PDB entry 9ECO | electron microscopy, 2.83 A resolution | chains D and E of the 9 polymer chains in the assembly

== Chain D (and E) ==
Molecule: Replicative DNA helicase
Source organism: Escherichia coli K-12
Notes: EC 3.6.4.12; chain E of this document is another copy of the same molecule, construct and numbering; everything in this record applies to it too
Reference sequence: P0ACB0 (DNAB_ECOLI); residues 1-471 here = UniProt positions 1-471
Chain sequence (471 residues; numbered 1 to 471; the number before each row is that of its first residue):
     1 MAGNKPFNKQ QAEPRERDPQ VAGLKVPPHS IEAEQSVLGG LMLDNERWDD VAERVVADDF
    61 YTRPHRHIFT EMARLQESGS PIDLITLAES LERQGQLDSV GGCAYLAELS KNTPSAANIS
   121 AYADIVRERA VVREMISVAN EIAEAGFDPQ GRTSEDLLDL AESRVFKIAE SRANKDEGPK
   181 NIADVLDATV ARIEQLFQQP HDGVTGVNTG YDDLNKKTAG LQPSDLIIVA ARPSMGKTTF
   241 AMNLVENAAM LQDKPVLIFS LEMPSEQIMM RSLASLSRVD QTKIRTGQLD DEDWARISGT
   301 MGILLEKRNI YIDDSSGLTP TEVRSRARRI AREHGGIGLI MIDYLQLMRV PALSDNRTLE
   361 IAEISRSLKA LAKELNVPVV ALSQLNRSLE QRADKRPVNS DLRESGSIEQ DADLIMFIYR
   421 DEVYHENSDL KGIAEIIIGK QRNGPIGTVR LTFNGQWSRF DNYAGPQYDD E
Disordered / not traced: 1-23
Construct notes: engineered mutation Cys103 (Phe in P0ACB0)
Curated features (UniProtKB/Swiss-Prot):
  - binding site (ATP): Ser234, Lys237, Thr238, Arg442
  - mutagenesis: Pro81 (P81H: About 100-fold increased survival following 3000 Gy ionizing radiation), Ala130 (A130V: In dnaB8, dnaB43, dnaB454; temperature sensitive, no DNA replication at 42 degrees Celsius in vivo, in vitro decreased helicase activity at 30, at 42 degrees Celius almost no helicase, no ...), Met242 (M242I: In dnaB70; temperature sensitive, no DNA replication at 42 degrees Celsius in vivo, in vitro 25% helicase activity at 30, further decreased helicase at 42 degrees Celius, low ATPase activity ...), Gly299 (G299D: In dnaB252; temperature sensitive, no DNA replication at 42 degrees Celsius in vivo, in vitro no change in pRNA synthesis, 5'-3' helicase activity or ATPase at either temperature)
Ion coordination: Mg2+: Thr238 (together with ADP)
Small-molecule neighbours:
  - ADP (adenosine-5'-diphosphate), molecule 1: Arg232, Pro233, Ser234, Met235, Gly236, Lys237, Thr238, Thr239, Arg271, Asp280, Gln281, Thr282, Arg420, Phe453, Gly455, Gln456
  - ADP, molecule 2: Gln441, Arg442, Asn443, Gly444, Pro445, Ile446
  - tetrafluoroaluminate (ALF), molecule 1: Pro233, Ser234, Lys237, Thr238, Glu262, Gln384
  - tetrafluoroaluminate (ALF), molecule 2: Gln410, Lys440, Arg442

== How chain D and chain E interact ==
Residue-residue contacts - 83 pairs, chain D then chain E:
  Lys25(D) - Phe147(E)
  Met135(D) - Ser154(E)
  Met135(D) - Leu157(E)  hydrophobic
  Met135(D) - Leu158(E)  hydrophobic
  Ile136(D) - Gly146(E)
  Ala139(D) - Ile142(E)  hydrophobic
  Ala139(D) - Ala143(E)  hydrophobic
  Ala143(D) - Ala139(E)  hydrophobic
  Gly146(D) - Met135(E)
  Phe147(D) - Lys25(E)
  Phe147(D) - Val26(E)
  Ser154(D) - Glu128(E)
  Ser154(D) - Arg172(E)  hydrogen bond
  Leu157(D) - Met135(E)  hydrophobic
  Leu158(D) - Val165(E)
  Leu158(D) - Ile168(E)  hydrophobic
  Leu158(D) - Ala169(E)
  Ala161(D) - Val165(E)  hydrophobic
  Glu162(D) - Val165(E)
  Val165(D) - Leu158(E)
  Val165(D) - Ala161(E)  hydrophobic
  Val165(D) - Glu162(E)
  Ile168(D) - Leu158(E)  hydrophobic
  Ala169(D) - Arg329(E)
  Arg172(D) - Glu155(E)  salt bridge
  Asp176(D) - Glu155(E)
  Asp176(D) - Ser315(E)
  Glu177(D) - Asp313(E)
  Glu177(D) - Asp314(E)
  Glu177(D) - Ser315(E)  hydrogen bond (backbone-side chain)
  Glu177(D) - Arg326(E)
  Gly178(D) - Asp313(E)
  Pro179(D) - Ile312(E)
  Pro179(D) - Asp313(E)
  Lys180(D) - Tyr311(E)
  Lys180(D) - Ile312(E)  hydrogen bond (backbone-backbone)
  Asn181(D) - Ile310(E)
  Ile182(D) - Ile310(E)  hydrogen bond (backbone-backbone)
  Ala183(D) - Leu305(E)  hydrophobic
  Ala183(D) - Arg308(E)
  Val185(D) - Ser265(E)
  Val185(D) - Met269(E)  hydrophobic
  Leu186(D) - Met269(E)  hydrophobic
  Leu186(D) - Met301(E)  hydrophobic
  Leu186(D) - Leu304(E)  hydrophobic
  Leu186(D) - Leu305(E)  hydrophobic
  Thr189(D) - Met269(E)
  Thr189(D) - Met270(E)
  Val190(D) - Met301(E)  hydrophobic
  Arg192(D) - Glu266(E)
  Ile193(D) - Ile284(E)
  Ile193(D) - Leu289(E)  hydrophobic
  Ile193(D) - Trp294(E)  hydrophobic
  Glu194(D) - Trp294(E)
  Leu196(D) - Arg285(E)
  Phe197(D) - Gly287(E)
  Phe197(D) - Leu289(E)
  Phe197(D) - Trp294(E)
  His201(D) - Thr286(E)
  Asp202(D) - Gln288(E)
  Gly203(D) - Gln288(E)
  Thr218(D) - Arg285(E)
  Gln222(D) - Arg285(E)
  Ser400(D) - Arg232(E)
  Ser400(D) - Arg387(E)  hydrogen bond (backbone-side chain)
  Ser400(D) - Glu390(E)  hydrogen bond
  Asp401(D) - Arg387(E)
  Leu402(D) - Arg387(E)  hydrogen bond (backbone-side chain)
  Ser405(D) - Arg387(E)  hydrogen bond
  Gly406(D) - Arg403(E)
  Glu409(D) - Arg232(E)  salt bridge
  Glu409(D) - Pro233(E)
  Glu409(D) - Arg387(E)  salt bridge
  Gln410(D) - Glu262(E)
  Gln410(D) - Tyr344(E)
  Gln410(D) - Gln384(E)
  Gln410(D) - Arg403(E)
  Lys440(D) - Ser234(E)
  Arg442(D) - Glu262(E)  salt bridge
  Arg442(D) - Arg271(E)  hydrogen bond (backbone-side chain)
  Asn443(D) - Gln267(E)
  Asn443(D) - Arg285(E)  hydrogen bond (backbone-side chain)
  Glu471(D) - Glu426(E)
Also at the interface, not in a pair above, chain D (61 interface residues in all): Glu128, Val131, Val132, Asn140, Ile142, Phe166, Thr205, Ala219, Asn386, Val398, Asn399, Ser407
Also at the interface, not in a pair above, chain E (60 interface residues in all): Leu257, Met263, Leu273, Gln281, Ile330, Arg332

== Overview ==
61 residues of chain D face 60 of chain E across their interface; the contacts include 10 hydrogen bonds and 4
salt bridges. Polar contacts include Arg172(D)-Glu155(E), Glu409(D)-Arg232(E) and Glu409(D)-Arg387(E). Ligands
of chain D: tetrafluoroaluminate and ADP.
Both chains are Replicative DNA helicase (Escherichia coli K-12). Entry 9ECO (E. coli DnaB bound to three DnaG
C-terminal domains, ssDNA, ADP and AlF4) was determined by electron microscopy.
